7OYM - chains A and B; structure by X-ray diffraction, 0.98 A resolution.

== Chain A ==
Protein: Carbonic anhydrase 2
From: Homo sapiens
Notes: EC 4.2.1.1
UniProtKB: P00918 (CAH2_HUMAN); numbering as in UniProt (aligned over 1-260)
Amino-acid sequence (260 residues; each row starts with the number of its first residue):
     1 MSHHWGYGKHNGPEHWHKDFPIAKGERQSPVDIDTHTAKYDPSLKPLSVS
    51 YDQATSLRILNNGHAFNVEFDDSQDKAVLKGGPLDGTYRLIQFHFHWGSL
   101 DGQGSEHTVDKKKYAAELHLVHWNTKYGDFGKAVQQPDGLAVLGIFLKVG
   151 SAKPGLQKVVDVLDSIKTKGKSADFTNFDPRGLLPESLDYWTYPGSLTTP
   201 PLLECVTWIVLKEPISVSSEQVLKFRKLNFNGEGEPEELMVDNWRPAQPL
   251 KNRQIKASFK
Disordered / not traced: 1-3
UniProt features mapped onto this chain:
  - active site: His64 (Proton donor/acceptor)
  - binding site (Zn(2+)): His94, His96, His119
  - binding site (substrate): Thr198, Thr199
  - site: Tyr7 (Fine-tunes the proton-transfer properties of H-64), Asn62 (Fine-tunes the proton-transfer properties of H-64), Asn67 (Fine-tunes the proton-transfer properties of H-64), Gln92 (Involved in the binding of some activators, including histamine and L-histidine)
  - modified residue: Ser2 (N-acetylserine), Ser165 (Phosphoserine), Ser172 (Phosphoserine)
Metal / ion sites: Zn2+: His94, His96, His119 (shared with 65T_1(B) of chain B)

== Chain B ==
Protein: Hit2 (MH65)
Amino-acid sequence (8 residues; row label = number of the first residue in the row):
     1 XHPYKAHA
Disordered / not traced: 5-8
Modified residues: 65T ((2E)-2-[(4-sulfamoylphenyl)methoxyimino]ethanoic acid) at position 1
Metal / ion sites: Zn2+: 65T_1 (shared with His94(A), His96(A), His119(A) of chain A)

== How chain A and chain B interact ==
Contacting residue pairs (15; chain A residue first):
  Phe20(A) with His2(B)
  Gln92(A) with 65T_1(B)
  His94(A) with 65T_1(B)
  His96(A) with 65T_1(B)
  His119(A) with 65T_1(B)
  Val121(A) with 65T_1(B)
  Phe130(A) with 65T_1(B)
  Val142(A) with 65T_1(B)
  Leu197(A) with 65T_1(B)
  Thr198(A) with 65T_1(B)
  Thr199(A) with 65T_1(B)
  Pro200(A) with His2(B)
  Pro201(A) with 65T_1(B); His2(B)
  Trp208(A) with 65T_1(B)
Interface residues without a listed pair, chain A (20 interface residues in all): Trp5, Glu106, Gly131, Val134, Ser196, Leu203
Interface residues without a listed pair, chain B (3 interface residues in all): Pro3

== Summary ==
Chain A and chain B form an interface of 20 and 3 residues respectively. The Zn2+ site is built by His94(A),
His96(A), His119(A) and 65T_1(B). UniProt lists active-site residue His64(A), 3 Zn2+-binding residues and
substrate-binding residues Thr198(A) and Thr199(A) on chain A.
Here chain A is Carbonic anhydrase 2 (Homo sapiens) and chain B is Hit2 (MH65). Entry 7OYM (Carbonic anhydrase
II in complex with Hit2 (MH65)) was determined by X-ray diffraction together with 7OYN, 7OYO, 7OYP, 7OYQ and
7OYR from the same study.
